Entry 2RBF (X-ray diffraction, 2.25 A resolution); this record covers chains D and B of the 4 polymer chains in the assembly.

Chain D:
Molecule: 21-nt DNA strand
Sequence (21 nucleotides; numbered 1 to 21; the number before each row is that of its first residue):
     1 TTTGAAAGGT GCAACCGCAA A
Unresolved in the structure: 20-21

Chain B:
Protein: Bifunctional protein putA
Source organism: Escherichia coli
UniProt: P09546 (PUTA_ECOLI); numbering as in UniProt (aligned over 1-52)
Sequence (54 residues; row label = number of the first residue in the row; numbers below 1 keep their minus sign (Gly-1 is residue -1)):
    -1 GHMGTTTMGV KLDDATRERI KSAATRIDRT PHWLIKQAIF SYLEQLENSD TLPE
Unresolved in the structure: -1 to 3, 49-52
Differences from the reference sequence: expression tag (-1 to 0)
From the paper describing this entry:
  - binding site for the 21-nt DNA strand (chain D): Thr5, Gly7, Lys9
  - binding site for the 21-nt DNA strand: Thr5, Gly7, Lys9, Thr28, Pro29, His30
  - specificity-determining residues: Gly7, Lys9
  - conformationally variable residues (side-chain flip): Thr5

Interface between chain D and chain B:
Pairs across the interface (7; chain D residue first):
  DG9(D) - Thr28(B)  hydrogen bond to the phosphate
  DG9(D) - His30(B)  salt bridge to the phosphate
  DG9(D) - Trp31(B)  phosphate contact
  DT10(D) - Thr28(B)  phosphate contact
  DT10(D) - Pro29(B)  phosphate contact
  DT10(D) - His30(B)  hydrogen bond to the phosphate
  DA14(D) - Lys9(B)  base contact
Interface residues without a listed pair, chain D (5 interface residues in all): DG8, DC15
Interface residues without a listed pair, chain B (6 interface residues in all): Thr5

In short:
The interface between chain D and chain B involves 5 residues on one side and 6 on the other; the contacts
include 2 hydrogen bonds and 1 salt bridge. Polar contacts include DG9(D)-Thr28(B), DT10(D)-His30(B) and
DG9(D)-His30(B). From the paper: a binding site for the 21-nt DNA strand at Thr5(B), Gly7(B) and Lys9(B) among
others; a binding site for the 21-nt DNA strand (chain D) at Thr5(B), Gly7(B) and Lys9(B).
Chain D is a 21-nt DNA strand and chain B is Bifunctional protein putA (Escherichia coli); the structure,
Structure of the ribbon-helix-helix domain of Escherichia coli PutA (PutA52) complexed with operator DNA (O2),
was determined by X-ray diffraction.
